PDB entry 4U1M | X-ray diffraction, 1.18 A resolution | chains A and C of the 3 polymer chains in the assembly

== Chain A ==
Protein: HLA class I histocompatibility antigen, B-42 alpha chain
From: Homo sapiens
Notes: fragment: HLA B4201 Allele, Alpha Chain, Carrying RM9 Peptide
Reference sequence: P30480 (1B42_HUMAN); residues 1-277 here correspond to UniProt positions 25-301 (UniProt number = residue number + 24)
Sequence (277 residues; row label = number of the first residue in the row):
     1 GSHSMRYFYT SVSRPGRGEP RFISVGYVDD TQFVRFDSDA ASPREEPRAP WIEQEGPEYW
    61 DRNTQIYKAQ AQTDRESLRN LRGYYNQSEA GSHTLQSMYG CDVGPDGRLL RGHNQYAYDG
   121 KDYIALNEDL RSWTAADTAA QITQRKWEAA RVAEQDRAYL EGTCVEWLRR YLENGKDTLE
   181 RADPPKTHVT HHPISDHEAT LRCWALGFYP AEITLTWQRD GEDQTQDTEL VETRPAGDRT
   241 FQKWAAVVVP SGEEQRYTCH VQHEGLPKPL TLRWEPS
Disulfides: Cys-101/Cys-164, Cys-203/Cys-259

== Chain C ==
Protein: Protein Nef
Reference sequence: Q90VG9 (Q90VG9_9HIV1); residues 1-9 here correspond to UniProt positions 69-77 (UniProt number = residue number + 68)
Sequence (9 residues; numbered 1 to 9; the number before each row is that of its first residue):
     1 RPQVPLRPM

== Chain A / chain C interface ==
Residue-residue contacts (46; chain A residue first):
  Met-5(A) / Arg-1(C)
  Tyr-7(A) / Arg-1(C)  hydrogen bond (side chain-backbone)
  Tyr-7(A) / Pro-2(C)
  Tyr-9(A) / Pro-2(C)
  Tyr-59(A) / Arg-1(C)
  Arg-62(A) / Arg-1(C)
  Arg-62(A) / Val-4(C)
  Asn-63(A) / Arg-1(C)  hydrogen bond
  Asn-63(A) / Pro-2(C)
  Ile-66(A) / Pro-2(C)
  Ile-66(A) / Gln-3(C)
  Ile-66(A) / Val-4(C)  hydrophobic
  Tyr-67(A) / Pro-2(C)
  Ala-69(A) / Pro-5(C)  hydrophobic
  Gln-70(A) / Pro-5(C)
  Thr-73(A) / Pro-5(C)
  Thr-73(A) / Pro-8(C)
  Glu-76(A) / Pro-8(C)
  Ser-77(A) / Pro-8(C)
  Ser-77(A) / Met-9(C)  hydrogen bond (side chain-backbone)
  Asn-80(A) / Met-9(C)  hydrogen bond (side chain-backbone)
  Leu-81(A) / Met-9(C)  hydrophobic
  Tyr-84(A) / Met-9(C)  hydrogen bond (side chain-backbone)
  Leu-95(A) / Met-9(C)  hydrophobic
  Tyr-99(A) / Pro-2(C)
  Tyr-99(A) / Gln-3(C)  hydrogen bond (side chain-backbone)
  Asn-114(A) / Gln-3(C)
  Tyr-116(A) / Met-9(C)  hydrophobic
  Tyr-123(A) / Met-9(C)  hydrophobic
  Thr-143(A) / Met-9(C)  hydrogen bond (side chain-backbone)
  Lys-146(A) / Arg-7(C)
  Trp-147(A) / Arg-7(C)  hydrogen bond (side chain-backbone)
  Trp-147(A) / Pro-8(C)  hydrogen bond (side chain-backbone)
  Trp-147(A) / Met-9(C)  hydrophobic
  Ala-150(A) / Arg-7(C)
  Val-152(A) / Leu-6(C)  hydrophobic
  Gln-155(A) / Gln-3(C)
  Gln-155(A) / Leu-6(C)
  Asp-156(A) / Gln-3(C)  hydrogen bond
  Asp-156(A) / Leu-6(C)
  Tyr-159(A) / Arg-1(C)  hydrogen bond (side chain-backbone)
  Tyr-159(A) / Pro-2(C)
  Tyr-159(A) / Gln-3(C)
  Thr-163(A) / Arg-1(C)
  Trp-167(A) / Arg-1(C)
  Tyr-171(A) / Arg-1(C)  hydrogen bond (side chain-backbone)
Other interface residues (no listed pair), chain A (34 interface residues in all): Glu-45, Ile-124
The authors on this interface:
  - specific contacts: Tyr-9(A)/Pro-2(C), Trp-147(A)/Pro-8(C)
  - interface residues, chain C: Pro-2(C), Met-9(C)

== In short ==
34 residues of chain A and 9 residues of chain C are in contact; the contacts include 12 hydrogen bonds. Among
the polar pairs are Tyr-7(A)/Arg-1(C), Asn-63(A)/Arg-1(C) and Ser-77(A)/Met-9(C). The authors report contacts
between Tyr-9(A) and Pro-2(C) and Trp-147(A) and Pro-8(C). From the paper: interface residues Pro-2(C) and
Met-9(C).
Chain A is HLA class I histocompatibility antigen, B-42 alpha chain (Homo sapiens) and chain C is Protein Nef;
the structure, HLA class I micropolymorphisms determine peptide-HLA landscape and dictate differential HIV-1
escape through identical epitopes, was determined by X-ray diffraction together with 4U1H, 4U1I, 4U1J, 4U1K,
4U1L, 4U1N and 4U1S from the same study.
